2BR8 - chains B and G of the 10 polymer chains in the assembly; structure by X-ray diffraction, 2.40 A resolution.

[Chain B]
Molecule: Soluble acetylcholine receptor
Source organism: Aplysia californica
Reference sequence: Q8WSF8 (Q8WSF8_APLCA); residues 1-217 here correspond to UniProt positions 20-236 (UniProt number = residue number + 19)
Amino-acid sequence (217 residues; row label = number of the first residue in the row):
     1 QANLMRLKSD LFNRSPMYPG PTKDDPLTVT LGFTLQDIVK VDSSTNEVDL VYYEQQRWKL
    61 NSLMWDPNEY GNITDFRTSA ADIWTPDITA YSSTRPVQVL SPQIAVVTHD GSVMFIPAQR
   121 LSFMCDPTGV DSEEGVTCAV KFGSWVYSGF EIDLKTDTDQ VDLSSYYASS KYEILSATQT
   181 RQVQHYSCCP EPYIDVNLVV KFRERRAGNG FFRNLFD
Unresolved in the structure: 206-217
Disulfides: C125-C138, C188-C189
Construct notes: conflict V41 (Ala60 in Q8WSF8), V136 (Ala155 in Q8WSF8)

[Chain G]
Molecule: Alpha-conotoxin pnia
Reference sequence: P50984 (CXAA_CONPE); numbering as in UniProt (aligned over 1-16)
Amino-acid sequence (17 residues; numbered 1 to 17; the number before each row is that of its first residue):
     1 GCCSLPPCAL NNPKYCX
Disulfides: C2-C8, C3-C16
Modified positions: NH2 (amino group) at position 17
Construct notes: engineered mutation L10 (Ala in P50984), K14 (Asp in P50984)
UniProt features mapped onto this chain:
  - region: S4 to P6 (Ser-Xaa-Pro motif, crucial for potent interaction with nAChR)
  - site: N11 (Important for inhibitory potency on alpha-3-beta-2/CHRNA3-CHRNB2 and alpha-7/CHRNA7 nAChR)
  - modified residue: Y15 (Sulfotyrosine), C16 (Cysteine amide)
  - mutagenesis: L5 (L5R: In PnIA(L5R-A10L); 25-fold increase in inhibitory potency on alpha-7/CHRNA7 and small increase in inhibitory potency on alpha-3-beta-2/CHRNA3-CHRNB2; when associated with L-10), N11 (N11S: 7-fold decrease in inhibitory potency on alpha-7/CHRNA7 and 25-fold decrease in inhibitory potency on alpha-3-beta-2/CHRNA3-CHRNB2 nAChRs)

[How chain B and chain G interact]
Contacting residue pairs (23):
  Y91(B) with P7(G)
  S144(B) with P7(G)
  W145(B) with P6(G), hydrophobic; P7(G)
  V146(B) with L10(G), hydrophobic; N11(G), hydrogen bond (backbone-side chain)
  Y147(B) with P7(G)
  S148(B) with N11(G)
  E151(B) with N11(G), hydrogen bond
  Y186(B) with G1(G); C2(G); L5(G); C8(G), hydrophobic
  C188(B) with C2(G), hydrophobic; Y15(G), hydrophobic
  C189(B) with C2(G), hydrophobic; N12(G), hydrogen bond
  E191(B) with N12(G), hydrogen bond
  Y193(B) with L5(G), hydrophobic; P7(G), hydrogen bond (side chain-backbone); C8(G); N11(G); N12(G)
Interface residues without a listed pair, chain B (13 interface residues in all): Q184

[Overview]
Chain B and chain G form an interface of 13 and 10 residues respectively; the contacts include 5 hydrogen
bonds. Polar pairs include V146(B)-N11(G), E151(B)-N11(G) and C189(B)-N12(G). Curated annotation (UniProt)
lists 2 mutagenesis sites on chain G.
Here chain B is Soluble acetylcholine receptor (Aplysia californica) and chain G is Alpha-conotoxin pnia.
Entry 2BR8 (Crystal Structure of Acetylcholine-binding Protein (AChBP) from Aplysia californica in complex
with an alpha-conotoxin PnIA variant) was determined by X-ray diffraction together with 2BR7 from the same
study.
